Entry 8S9N (X-ray diffraction, 1.89 A resolution); this record covers chain A.

Chain A:
Protein: DNA cytosine-N4 methyltransferase
From: Adineta vaga
Notes: fragment: Methyltransferase domain
Chain sequence (273 residues; numbered 60 to 332; the number before each row is that of its first residue):
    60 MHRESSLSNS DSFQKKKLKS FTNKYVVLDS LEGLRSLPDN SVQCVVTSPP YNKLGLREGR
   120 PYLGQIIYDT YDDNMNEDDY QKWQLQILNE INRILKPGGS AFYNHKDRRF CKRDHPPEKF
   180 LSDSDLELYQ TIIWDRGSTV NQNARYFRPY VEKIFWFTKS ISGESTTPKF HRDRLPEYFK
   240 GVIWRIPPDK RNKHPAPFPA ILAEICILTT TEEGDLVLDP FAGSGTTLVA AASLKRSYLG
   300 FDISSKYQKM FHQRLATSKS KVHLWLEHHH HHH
Disordered / not traced: 60-67, 111-134, 166-174, 325-332
Ligand contacts: sinefungin (SFG): Leu87, Asp88, Ser89, Ser107, Pro108, Pro109, Tyr110, Trp142, His253, Ala255, Pro256, Phe257, Asp278, Pro279, Phe280, Ala281, Gly282, Ser283, Gly284, Thr285, Phe300, Asp301, Ile302, Ser303, Tyr306
From the paper describing this entry:
  - conformationally variable residues (order/disorder transition): Ser69 to Phe80, Asn111 to Glu136, Asp166 to His174

Summary:
Chain A binds sinefungin. From the paper: conformational variability at Ser69, Asn111 and Asp166.
Chain A is DNA cytosine-N4 methyltransferase (Adineta vaga); the structure, DNA cytosine-N4 methyltransferase
(residues 61-324) from the Bdelloid rotifer Adineta vaga - C2 crystal form, was determined by X-ray
diffraction together with 8S9M and 8S9O from the same study.
